Entry 6I3Q (X-ray diffraction, 1.45 A resolution); this record covers chains A and D.

Chain A (and D):
Molecule: Uncharacterized protein
Organism: Thioalkalivibrio paradoxus ARh 1
Notes: chain D of this document is another copy of the same molecule, construct and numbering; everything in this record applies to it too
UniProtKB: W0DP94 (W0DP94_9GAMM); residues 1-548 here = UniProt positions 1-548
Amino-acid sequence (548 residues; row label = number of the first residue in the row):
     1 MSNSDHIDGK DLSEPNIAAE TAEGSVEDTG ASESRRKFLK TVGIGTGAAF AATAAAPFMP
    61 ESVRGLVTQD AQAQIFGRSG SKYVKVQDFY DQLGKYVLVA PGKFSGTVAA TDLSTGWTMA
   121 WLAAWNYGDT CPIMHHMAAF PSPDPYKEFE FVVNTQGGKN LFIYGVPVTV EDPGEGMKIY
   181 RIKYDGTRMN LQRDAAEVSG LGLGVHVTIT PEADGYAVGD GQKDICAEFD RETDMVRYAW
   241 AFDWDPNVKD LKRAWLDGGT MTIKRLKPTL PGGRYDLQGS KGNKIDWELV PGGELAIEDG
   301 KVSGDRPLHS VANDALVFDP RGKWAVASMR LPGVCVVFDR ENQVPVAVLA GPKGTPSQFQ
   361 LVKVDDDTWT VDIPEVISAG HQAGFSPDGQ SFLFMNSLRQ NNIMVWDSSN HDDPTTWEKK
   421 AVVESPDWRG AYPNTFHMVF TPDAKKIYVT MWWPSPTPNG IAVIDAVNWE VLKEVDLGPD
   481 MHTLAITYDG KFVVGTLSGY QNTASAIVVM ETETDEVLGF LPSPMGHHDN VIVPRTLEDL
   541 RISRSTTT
Disordered / not traced: 1-81
Metal / ion sites: Cu ion site 1: His-135, His-528 (together with acetate ion); Cu ion site 2: His-206, Asp-314, His-381 (together with acetate ion)
From the paper describing this entry:
  - Cu ion coordination: His-135, His-206, Asp-314, His-381, His-528
  - catalytic residues: Lys-103, His-136, Glu-288 (from molecular simulation)
  - mutagenesis - H136A, E288A: abolished catalytic activity
  - mutagenesis - H136A, E288A: unchanged binding to Cu ion

Chain A / chain D interface:
Pairs across the interface (143; chain A residue first):
  Lys-82(A) with Glu-513(D)
  Tyr-83(A) with Gln-92(D); Phe-492(D), hydrophobic; Glu-511(D); Glu-513(D), hydrogen bond; Leu-518(D), hydrophobic
  Val-84(A) with Asp-88(D); Phe-89(D); Gln-92(D), hydrogen bond (backbone-side chain); Leu-518(D)
  Lys-85(A) with Val-517(D); Leu-518(D)
  Val-86(A) with Val-86(D), hydrophobic; Phe-89(D); Leu-518(D), hydrogen bond (backbone-backbone); Gly-519(D); Phe-520(D)
  Gln-87(A) with Leu-518(D)
  Phe-89(A) with Val-84(D); Val-86(D)
  Tyr-90(A) with Phe-520(D), hydrogen bond (side chain-backbone); Leu-521(D); Pro-522(D)
  Gln-92(A) with Tyr-83(D); Val-84(D), hydrogen bond (side chain-backbone)
  Phe-104(A) with Trp-121(D); Ala-123(D); Trp-125(D), hydrogen bond (backbone-side chain); Asn-126(D)
  Ser-105(A) with Thr-107(D); Trp-121(D); Trp-125(D)
  Gly-106(A) with Trp-125(D)
  Thr-107(A) with Ser-105(D)
  Ala-109(A) with Pro-524(D), hydrophobic
  Thr-111(A) with Pro-522(D)
  Thr-115(A) with Phe-520(D)
  Gly-116(A) with Phe-520(D); Leu-521(D); Pro-522(D)
  Trp-117(A) with Leu-477(D); Pro-479(D); Leu-497(D), hydrophobic; Ala-504(D), hydrophobic; Ser-505(D); Ala-506(D), hydrophobic; Phe-520(D), hydrophobic
  Thr-118(A) with Ala-504(D); Ser-505(D), hydrogen bond (backbone-backbone); Pro-522(D); Ser-523(D), hydrogen bond (side chain-backbone); Pro-524(D)
  Met-119(A) with Thr-503(D); Ala-504(D), hydrogen bond (backbone-backbone)
  Ala-120(A) with Asn-502(D)
  Trp-121(A) with Phe-104(D); Ser-105(D); Gln-501(D); Ser-505(D), hydrogen bond; Pro-524(D); Met-525(D); Gly-526(D)
  Ala-123(A) with Phe-104(D)
  Trp-125(A) with Phe-104(D), hydrogen bond (side chain-backbone); Gly-106(D); Thr-130(D); Cys-131(D), hydrophobic; Pro-132(D); Ile-133(D), hydrophobic; Leu-161(D), hydrophobic; Val-170(D)
  Asn-126(A) with Phe-104(D); Val-166(D); Val-168(D); Thr-169(D), hydrogen bond (backbone-backbone)
  Tyr-127(A) with Val-166(D); Pro-167(D); Thr-169(D), hydrogen bond (backbone-side chain)
  Gly-128(A) with Thr-169(D); Val-170(D)
  Cys-131(A) with Trp-125(D), hydrophobic
  Pro-132(A) with Trp-125(D)
  Ile-133(A) with Trp-125(D), hydrophobic
  Leu-161(A) with Trp-125(D), hydrophobic
  Val-166(A) with Asn-126(D); Tyr-127(D)
  Pro-167(A) with Tyr-127(D)
  Val-168(A) with Asn-126(D)
  Thr-169(A) with Asn-126(D), hydrogen bond (backbone-backbone); Tyr-127(D), hydrogen bond (side chain-backbone); Gly-128(D), hydrogen bond (backbone-backbone)
  Val-170(A) with Trp-125(D); Asn-126(D); Gly-128(D)
  Thr-187(A) with Asn-502(D); Thr-503(D), hydrogen bond (backbone-side chain)
  Arg-188(A) with Asn-502(D)
  Leu-477(A) with Trp-117(D)
  Gly-478(A) with Trp-117(D)
  Pro-479(A) with Trp-117(D)
  Phe-492(A) with Tyr-83(D), hydrophobic
  Leu-497(A) with Trp-117(D), hydrophobic
  Gln-501(A) with Trp-121(D)
  Asn-502(A) with Thr-187(D); Arg-188(D)
  Thr-503(A) with Met-119(D); Thr-187(D), hydrogen bond (side chain-backbone)
  Ala-504(A) with Trp-117(D), hydrophobic; Thr-118(D); Met-119(D), hydrogen bond (backbone-backbone)
  Ser-505(A) with Trp-117(D); Thr-118(D), hydrogen bond (backbone-backbone); Trp-121(D), hydrogen bond
  Ala-506(A) with Trp-117(D), hydrophobic
  Glu-511(A) with Tyr-83(D)
  Glu-513(A) with Tyr-83(D), hydrogen bond
  Leu-518(A) with Tyr-83(D), hydrophobic; Val-84(D); Lys-85(D); Val-86(D), hydrogen bond (backbone-backbone); Gln-87(D)
  Gly-519(A) with Val-86(D)
  Phe-520(A) with Val-86(D); Tyr-90(D), hydrogen bond (backbone-side chain); Thr-115(D); Gly-116(D); Trp-117(D)
  Leu-521(A) with Tyr-90(D); Gly-116(D)
  Pro-522(A) with Tyr-90(D); Thr-111(D); Gly-116(D); Thr-118(D); Pro-522(D)
  Ser-523(A) with Thr-118(D), hydrogen bond (backbone-side chain)
  Pro-524(A) with Ala-109(D), hydrophobic; Thr-118(D); Trp-121(D); Pro-524(D); Met-525(D), hydrophobic
  Met-525(A) with Trp-121(D), hydrogen bond (backbone-side chain); Pro-524(D), hydrophobic
  Gly-526(A) with Trp-121(D)
Interface residues without a listed pair, chain A (65 interface residues in all): Asp-88, Gly-102, Thr-130, Met-189, Val-517
Interface residues without a listed pair, chain D (64 interface residues in all): Gly-102, Ala-120, Met-189, Gly-478

Summary:
Chain A and chain D form an interface of 65 and 64 residues respectively; the contacts include 26 hydrogen
bonds. Among the polar pairs are Tyr-83(A)/Glu-513(D), Val-84(A)/Gln-92(D) and Tyr-90(A)/Phe-520(D).
His-135(A) and His-528(A) coordinate Cu ion site 1. The paper reports catalytic residues Lys-103(A),
His-136(A) and Glu-288(A); H136A and E288A of chain A abolish catalytic activity.
Chain A and chain D are both Uncharacterized protein (Thioalkalivibrio paradoxus ARh 1); the structure, The
structure of thiocyanate dehydrogenase from Thioalkalivibrio paradoxus complex with acetate ions, was
determined by X-ray diffraction, deposited together with 6UWE, 6SJI and 6G50.
